7MSH - chains a and i of the 55 polymer chains in the assembly; structure by electron microscopy, 3.23 A resolution.

# Chain a
Molecule: 16S rRNA
From: Mycobacterium tuberculosis H37Rv
Sequence (1537 nucleotides; row label = number of the first residue in the row):
     1 UUUUGUUUGGAGAGUUUGAUCCUGGCUCAGGACGAACGCUGGCGGCGUGC
    51 UUAACACAUGCAAGUCGAACGGAAAGGUCUCUUCGGAGAUACUCGAGUGG
   101 CGAACGGGUGAGUAACACGUGGGUGAUCUGCCCUGCACUUCGGGAUAAGC
   151 CUGGGAAACUGGGUCUAAUACCGGAUAGGACCACGGGAUGCAUGUCUUGU
   201 GGUGGAAAGCGCUUUAGCGGUGUGGGAUGAGCCCGCGGCCUAUCAGCUUG
   251 UUGGUGGGGUGACGGCCUACCAAGGCGACGACGGGUAGCCGGCCUGAGAG
   301 GGUGUCCGGCCACACUGGGACUGAGAUACGGCCCAGACUCCUACGGGAGG
   351 CAGCAGUGGGGAAUAUUGCACAAUGGGCGCAAGCCUGAUGCAGCGACGCC
   401 GCGUGGGGGAUGACGGCCUUCGGGUUGUAAACCUCUUUCACCAUCGACGA
   451 AGGUCCGGGUUCUCUCGGAUUGACGGUAGGUGGAGAAGAAGCACCGGCCA
   501 ACUACGUGCCAGCAGCCXCGGUAAUACGUAGGGUGCGAGCGUUGUCCGGA
   551 AUUACUGGGCGUAAAGAGCUCGUAGGUGGUUUGUCGCGUUGUUCGUGAAA
   601 UCUCACGGCUUAACUGUGAGCGUGCGGGCGAUACGGGCAGACUAGAGUAC
   651 UGCAGGGGAGACUGGAAUUCCUGGUGUAGCGGUGGAAUGCGCAGAUAUCA
   701 GGAGGAACACCGGUGGCGAAGGCGGGUCUCUGGGCAGUAACUGACGCUGA
   751 GGAGCGAAAGCGUGGGGAGCGAACAGGAUUAGAUACCCUGGUAGUCCACG
   801 CCGUAAACGGUGGGUACUAGGUGUGGGUUUCCUUCCUUGGGAUCCGUGCC
   851 GUAGCUAACGCAUUAAGUACCCCGCCUGGGGAGUACGGCCGCAAGGCUAA
   901 AACUCAAAGGAAUUGACGGGGGCCCGCACAAGCGGCGGAGCAUGUGGAUU
   951 AAUUCGAUGXAACGCGAAGAACCUUACCUGGGUUUGACAUGCACAGGACG
  1001 CGUCUAGAGAUAGGCGUUCCCUUGUGGCCUGUGUGCAGGUGGUGCAUGGC
  1051 UGUCGUCAGCUCGUGUCGUGAGAUGUUGGGUUAAGUCCCGCAACGAGCGC
  1101 AACCCUUGUCUCAUGUUGCCAGCACGUAAUGGUGGGGACUCGUGAGAGAC
  1151 UGCCGGGGUCAACUCGGAGGAAGGUGGGGAUGACGUCAAGUCAUCAUGCC
  1201 CCUUAUGUCCAGGGCUUCACACAUGCUACAAUGGCCGGUACAAAGGGCUG
  1251 CGAUGCCGCGAGGUUAAGCGAAUCCUUAAAAGCCGGUCUCAGUUCGGAUC
  1301 GGGGUCUGCAACUCGACCCCGUGAAGUCGGAGUCGCUAGUAAUCGCAGAU
  1351 CAGCAACGCUGCGGUGAAUACGUUCCCGGGCCUUGUACACACCGCCCGUC
  1401 ACGUCAUGAAAGUCGGUAACACCCGAAGCCAGUGGCCUAACCCUCGGGAG
  1451 GGAGCUGUCGAAGGUGGGAUCGGCGAUUGGGACGAAGUCGUAACAAGGUA
  1501 GCCGUACCGGAAGGUGCGGCUGGAUCACCUCCUUUCU
Disordered / not traced: 1-7, 1527-1537
Modified / non-standard residues: G7M (N7-methyl-guanosine-5'-monophosphate) at position 518, 2MG (2N-methylguanosine-5'-monophosphate) at position 959, 5MC (5-methylcytidine-5'-monophosphate) at position 960, 4OC (4n,o2'-methylcytidine-5'-monophosphate) at position 1395, UR3 (3-methyluridine-5'-monophoshate) at position 1491, MA6 (6N-dimethyladenosine-5'-monophoshate) at position 1511, MA6 (6N-dimethyladenosine-5'-monophoshate) at position 1512
Ion coordination: Mg2+ site 1 near G24 (its only coordinating residue here); Mg2+ site 2 near U51 (its only coordinating residue here); Mg2+ site 3 near A56 (its only coordinating residue here); Mg2+ site 4 near G95 (its only coordinating residue here); Mg2+ site 5 near A104 (its only coordinating residue here); Mg2+ site 6 near C105 (its only coordinating residue here); Mg2+ site 7: A111, G112, G288; Mg2+ site 8 near A167 (its only coordinating residue here); Mg2+ site 9: G173, A207; Mg2+ site 10 near G205 (its only coordinating residue here); Mg2+ site 11 near U255 (its only coordinating residue here); Mg2+ site 12 near G256 (its only coordinating residue here); 50 more Mg2+ sites not listed
What the authors report for this chain:
  - conformationally variable residues: A693

# Chain i
Name: 30S ribosomal protein S9
From: Mycobacterium tuberculosis (strain ATCC 25618 / H37Rv)
UniProt: P9WH25 (RS9_MYCTU); numbering as in UniProt (aligned over 1-151)
Sequence (151 residues; each row starts with the number of its first residue):
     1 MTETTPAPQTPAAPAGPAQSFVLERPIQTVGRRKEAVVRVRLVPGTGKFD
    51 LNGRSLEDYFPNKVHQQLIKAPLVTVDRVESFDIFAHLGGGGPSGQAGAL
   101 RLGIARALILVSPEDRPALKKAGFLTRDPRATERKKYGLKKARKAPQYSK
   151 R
Disordered / not traced: 1-24
Curated features (UniProtKB/Swiss-Prot):
  - modified residue: Thr2 (N-acetylthreonine)

# Interface between chain a and chain i
Pairs across the interface - 99 pairs, chain a then chain i:
  G935(a) - Gln147(i)  base contact
  2MG_959(a) - Lys150(i)  hydrogen bond to the sugar
  5MC_960(a) - Tyr148(i)  hydrogen bond to the sugar
  C963(a) - Arg151(i)  base contact
  G1108(a) - Arg127(i)  hydrogen bond to the phosphate
  G1108(a) - Pro129(i)  sugar contact
  U1109(a) - Arg32(i)  salt bridge to the phosphate
  U1109(a) - Arg127(i)  salt bridge to the phosphate
  C1110(a) - Val30(i)  phosphate contact
  C1110(a) - Arg32(i)  salt bridge to the phosphate
  C1110(a) - Arg106(i)  salt bridge to the phosphate
  C1119(a) - Arg39(i)  hydrogen bond to the sugar
  C1120(a) - Arg39(i)  salt bridge to the phosphate
  A1121(a) - Arg41(i)  hydrogen bond to the phosphate
  A1121(a) - His87(i)  salt bridge to the phosphate
  G1122(a) - Arg41(i)  salt bridge to the phosphate
  C1139(a) - Arg39(i)  hydrogen bond to the base
  U1140(a) - Val30(i)  phosphate contact
  U1140(a) - Arg32(i)  phosphate contact
  U1140(a) - Val37(i)  sugar contact
  U1140(a) - Arg39(i)  sugar contact
  C1141(a) - Arg32(i)  salt bridge to the phosphate
  C1141(a) - Val37(i)  phosphate contact
  G1169(a) - Lys120(i)  salt bridge to the phosphate
  G1170(a) - Arg116(i)  salt bridge to the phosphate
  A1171(a) - Arg116(i)  salt bridge to the phosphate
  A1171(a) - Leu125(i)  sugar contact
  A1171(a) - Thr126(i)  phosphate contact
  A1171(a) - Arg127(i)  sugar contact
  A1172(a) - Thr126(i)  hydrogen bond to the phosphate
  G1178(a) - Glu133(i)  sugar contact
  G1178(a) - Lys136(i)  phosphate contact
  G1179(a) - Arg134(i)  sugar contact
  G1179(a) - Lys136(i)  phosphate contact
  A1180(a) - Tyr137(i)  hydrogen bond to the phosphate
  A1223(a) - Ser149(i)  phosphate contact
  U1224(a) - Gln147(i)  phosphate contact
  U1224(a) - Ser149(i)  phosphate contact
  G1225(a) - Lys140(i)  salt bridge to the phosphate
  G1225(a) - Gln147(i)  phosphate contact
  C1241(a) - Gly90(i)  phosphate contact
  C1241(a) - Gly91(i)  hydrogen bond to the sugar
  C1241(a) - Gly92(i)  sugar contact
  C1241(a) - Pro93(i)  base contact
  C1241(a) - Gln96(i)  hydrogen bond to the sugar
  A1242(a) - Gly89(i)  phosphate contact
  A1242(a) - Gly90(i)  hydrogen bond to the phosphate
  A1242(a) - Gly91(i)  hydrogen bond to the sugar
  A1243(a) - Glu35(i)  sugar contact
  A1243(a) - Gly90(i)  phosphate contact
  C1334(a) - Pro146(i)  sugar contact
  C1334(a) - Gln147(i)  hydrogen bond to the sugar
  C1334(a) - Tyr148(i)  phosphate contact
  G1335(a) - Lys144(i)  sugar contact
  G1335(a) - Ala145(i)  hydrogen bond to the sugar
  G1335(a) - Pro146(i)  sugar contact
  G1335(a) - Tyr148(i)  phosphate contact
  C1336(a) - Arg143(i)  sugar contact
  U1337(a) - Arg143(i)  salt bridge to the phosphate
  A1338(a) - Arg130(i)  hydrogen bond to the base
  A1338(a) - Arg143(i)  salt bridge to the phosphate
  G1339(a) - Arg33(i)  hydrogen bond to the base
  G1339(a) - Arg130(i)  base contact
  G1339(a) - Ala131(i)  sugar contact
  G1339(a) - Thr132(i)  sugar contact
  U1340(a) - Thr132(i)  phosphate contact
  U1340(a) - Glu133(i)  hydrogen bond to the phosphate
  A1341(a) - Lys141(i)  phosphate contact
  A1341(a) - Ala142(i)  phosphate contact
  A1341(a) - Arg143(i)  hydrogen bond to the phosphate
  A1341(a) - Lys144(i)  hydrogen bond to the phosphate
  A1342(a) - Lys141(i)  salt bridge to the phosphate
  A1342(a) - Lys144(i)  phosphate contact
  U1343(a) - Lys141(i)  base contact
  C1359(a) - Lys140(i)  phosphate contact
  U1360(a) - Lys135(i)  salt bridge to the phosphate
  U1360(a) - Tyr137(i)  phosphate contact
  U1360(a) - Gly138(i)  hydrogen bond to the phosphate
  U1360(a) - Leu139(i)  phosphate contact
  G1361(a) - Arg134(i)  salt bridge to the phosphate
  G1361(a) - Lys135(i)  salt bridge to the phosphate
  G1361(a) - Lys136(i)  phosphate contact
  G1361(a) - Tyr137(i)  hydrogen bond to the phosphate
  C1362(a) - Arg134(i)  phosphate contact
  C1362(a) - Lys135(i)  hydrogen bond to the phosphate
  G1363(a) - Glu35(i)  phosphate contact
  G1364(a) - Lys34(i)  salt bridge to the phosphate
  G1364(a) - Glu35(i)  phosphate contact
  G1364(a) - Gly91(i)  sugar contact
  G1364(a) - Gly92(i)  phosphate contact
  G1364(a) - Pro93(i)  phosphate contact
  G1364(a) - Thr132(i)  phosphate contact
  U1365(a) - Lys34(i)  salt bridge to the phosphate
  U1365(a) - Gly92(i)  phosphate contact
  U1365(a) - Pro93(i)  sugar contact
  U1365(a) - Ser94(i)  hydrogen bond to the phosphate
  U1365(a) - Gly95(i)  hydrogen bond to the phosphate
  G1366(a) - Lys34(i)  base contact
  G1366(a) - Ser94(i)  hydrogen bond to the phosphate
Interface residues without a listed pair, chain a (50 interface residues in all): C936, U1107, G1176, A1281, C1283
Interface residues without a listed pair, chain i (51 interface residues in all): Gln28, Tyr59, Pro61, His65, Phe85

# Overview
50 residues of chain a and 51 residues of chain i are in contact, with 25 hydrogen bonds and 20 salt bridges.
Polar pairs include C1139(a)-Arg39(i), A1338(a)-Arg130(i) and G1339(a)-Arg33(i). A111(a), G112(a) and G288(a)
coordinate Mg2+ site 7. G173(a) and A207(a) form the Mg2+ site 9. The paper reports conformational variability
at A693(a).
Here chain a is 16S rRNA (Mycobacterium tuberculosis H37Rv) and chain i is 30S ribosomal protein S9
(Mycobacterium tuberculosis (strain ATCC 25618 / H37Rv)). Entry 7MSH (Mtb 70SIC in complex with MtbEttA at
Pre_R1 state) was determined by electron microscopy together with 7MSC, 7MSM, 7MSZ, 7MT2, 7MT3 and 7MT7 from
the same study.
